Entry 9E6Q (electron microscopy, 1.95 A resolution); this record covers chains 1 and AL of the 40 polymer chains in the assembly.

# Chain 1
Molecule: 23S rRNA
Source organism: Pyrobaculum calidifontis JCM 11548
Sequence (3024 nucleotides; row label = number of the first residue in the row):
     1 UAGGCAAAGC CGCCCGGUGG AUGGCUCGGC UCGGGCGXCG AAGAAGGGCG UGGCAAGCUG
    61 CGAUAAGCCC GGGGUAGCXG CAGGCAGGCU UAGAACCCGG GAUCCCCGAA UGGGGCUUCC
   121 UGCCGGGGCC GAAUAGGCCC CGGCGCCCCG UAAGGGGCGG GAACGCGGGG AAAGGAAACA
   181 UCUUAGUACC CGCAGGAAGG GAAGCCAACA GGGACCCCCU GAGUAGGGGC GACCGAAAGG
   241 GGGAUAGCCC AAACCAAAUC CUCGCGGGAC AACCGUGGGG AGAUGUGGGG CUUGGGCCCG
   301 GGCAACCGCC GGCGGGCGGU AGCCGAAGUG GGCUGGAAUG CCCCGCCGUA GAGGGUGAUA
   361 GCCCCGUAGG CGAAACCGCC CGUGGCGGAG UCCCGGGGUC CCGGAGUACC UCGGCUUAGU
   421 UUUGCCGGGG GAACGCGCCG GCCACUGGCC GGCAAGGCUA AGCACGUCCC GAGUCCGAUA
   481 GCGCACUAGU ACCGUGAGGG AAAGCUGAAA AGAACCCCGG AAGGGGGGUG AAAAGAGCCU
   541 GAAACCGGGC GGCUACAGUG GGGCAGGCCC GAAAGGAUGC CCCCUCCCGA AGGAAACCCC
   601 GGUGACGGGG GAGUACGAGG GAGGGGGUCC AGGGUCUGCC CUUACGUCUA GAAACACGGG
   661 CCGGGGAGUU CACGGCCGUG GCGAGCCUAA GGGGUUCAAC CCCGGAGGCG UAGGGAAACC
   721 GACAGCCCGC AGCGGGGCAA CCCGCGAGGG GCGGGGUCUU AAAGGGCCCG UAGUCACGGC
   781 CGUGAGACCA GAAACCGGGC GAUCUAGCCC UGGGCAGGGU GAAGCGGGGC GAAAGCCCCG
   841 UGGAGGCCCG AAGGGGUUCU GAUGUGCAAA UCGUUCCCAU GACCUGGGGC UAGGGGCAAA
   901 AGACCAAUCA AGCCCGGUGA UAGCUGGUUC CCCCCGAAGC GGGUCUCAGC CCGGCCUCCC
   961 CGGAGGCGGC CGGCGGGGUA GAGUACUGAU CGGGGGUGCG GGAGCCGAAA GGCUCCGGCC
  1021 CCCGGUCAAA CUCCGAACCU GCCAGCGCCG UAGAAGGGGG GAGGCGGGGG CGGUGGGGUA
  1081 AGCCUCCGCU CCGAGACGGG AACAACCGAG ACCGGGGUUA AGGCCCCCAA GUGCGGGCUU
  1141 AGUGUCAAUC UAAAAGGGCG UCCCCCGCCC AAGACAGCGG GGCCGUGGGC CUAACAGCAG
  1201 CCAUCGGCUA AGCAACGCGU AACAGCGGAC CCGCCGAGGC GGGGGGCCCC GAAGAUGUAC
  1261 AGGGACUAAG CCCGCCGCCG AGACCCCGGC CCGCGGGCCG UUGGCCCGCG UGGGGUAGGG
  1321 GGGCGCGGCC GUGGGGCAGA AGCCGGGCCG UGAGGUCCGG UGGACCCGCG GCCGACGAAG
  1381 AUCCCGGCGG UAGUAGCAGC GAAGAGGGGU GAGAAGCCCC UCCGCCGGAA AGGACCAGGG
  1441 UUUCCUGGCA ACUUCAAUAG GCCAGGAGUU AGCCGGUCCU AAGGCGGGGC CUAAUAGGCA
  1501 CCCGCCGAAA GGGAAACGGG UUAAUAUUCC CGUGCCGCGG GGGUAGGUUC UGCGGCAACG
  1561 CAGGCCCCGU CCCCGACGCC UCGGGAUAGG GCGGGCGGGA CUGCCGUCCC GCUUAACCGU
  1621 CGAAGGCCGG GGAGUGCCGU AAUGGCGAGA ACCGGCCGAA GGCGGGAAUA GCCGGGGGUU
  1681 UCCCCGGUCC GCCCGACUCC UGGGGCCCGU GAAAAGGGGA CGGGGAACGA GCCCCCGCGC
  1741 CCGUACCGAG AACCGACGCA GGUGCUCCUG GGUGAGAAGC CCAAGGCGGC UCGGGUGACC
  1801 CCGGGCCAGG GAACUCGGCA AAUUGGCCCC GUAACUUCGG GAGAAGGGGU GCCUGCGGUC
  1861 UUGGGGUAUA CCCCCGGGAC CGCAGGUCGC AGUGGCAAGG GGGACCUGAC UGUUUAACAA
  1921 AAACAUAGGU CCCCGCGAGC CCGUAAGGGU GUGUACGGGG GCUGAAUCCU GGCCACUGGC
  1981 GGUACGUGAX CCCCGGGUAC AACCGGGCGA XGCGCXGCUG AAGGCCGGGG GUAACUCUGA
  2041 CCCUCUUAAG GUAGCXAAXU GCCUUGCCGG GUAAGUUCCG GCGUGCAUGA AUGGAUCAAC
  2101 GAGGUCCCCA CUGUCCCGGC CCGGGGCCCG GCGAACCCAC CUCCAGGUGC ACAGUCCUGG
  2161 GACCCCCGAC GGGGCGAGAA GUCCCUAUGG AGCUUCACAG CAGCCUGUCG UUGCGGGGGG
  2221 GCGGGGGGUG CAGAGCGUAG GUGGGAGCGA UGAAACGGGG UCUCCGGGCC CCGUGGAUGC
  2281 GACCCUGGAA CACCACCCAC UCUCCGCCCC UCCGCUUACC CGCCGCAAGG CGGGGACAGC
  2341 GGCAGGCGGG CUGUUCGGCU GGGGCGGCAC ACCCCUGAAA AGAUAUCGGG GGUGCCCAAA
  2401 GCUCGGCUCA GGCGGGUCAG AAAUCCGCCG UAGAGUGUAA GGGCAAAAGC CGGGCUGACU
  2461 GGGCCCUUGA ACGCAAGGGG CCCAGGCGGG AAACCGGGGC CUAGAGAACG CUCGUGCCCC
  2521 CACCAGUGGG GGCCGGGCAU GACAGAAAAG UUACCCUAGG AAUAACCGGC UCGUCGCGGG
  2581 UGAGAGUCCC CAUCGACCCC GCGGUUUGGU ACCCAGACGU CGUCUCUUCC CAUCCUGGCG
  2641 GUGCAGCAGC CGCCAAGGGU GGGGCUGCCC GCCCAUUAAA GGGGAACGUG XGAUGGGUUC
  2701 AGACCGUCGC GAGACAGGUC GGUCUCUACC UGUCGGGGGC GCUGGCCGCC UGAGGGGAAG
  2761 GUGCCCUCAG UACGAGAGGA ACGGGGCGCC GCGGCCUCUA GUGUACCGGU UGUCCGGCAG
  2821 GGCACUGCCG GGCAGCCACG CCGUGGGGGA UAACCGCUGA AAGCAUCUAA GCGGGAAGCC
  2881 CUCCCCGAGA CGAGGCGGCC GUUGCCCUGG GGGCAACCCC GGGGCACGAG GGCUCCXGUA
  2941 GAAGACGGGG UUGAUGGGGG GGCGGUGUAA CCCCCGAGGG UUUCCCGAGG GGAGAGCCGG
  3001 CCCCUCCCAA UCGCCCGAGC GUXC
Disordered / not traced: 996-1019, 1178-1233, 2032-2040, 2218-2310
Modified / non-standard residues: 5MC (5-methylcytidine-5'-monophosphate) at position 38, B8T (4-methyl, cytidine-5'-monophosphate) at position 79, OMC (o2'-methylycytidine-5'-monophosphate) at position 492, OMC (o2'-methylycytidine-5'-monophosphate) at position 493, OMC (o2'-methylycytidine-5'-monophosphate) at position 673, OMC (o2'-methylycytidine-5'-monophosphate) at position 872, OMU (o2'-methyluridine 5'-monophosphate) at position 875, OMG (o2'-methylguanosine-5'-monophosphate) at position 902, OMU (o2'-methyluridine 5'-monophosphate) at position 908, OMC (o2'-methylycytidine-5'-monophosphate) at position 1816, PSU (pseudouridine-5'-monophosphate) at position 1911, OMG (o2'-methylguanosine-5'-monophosphate) at position 1947, OMG (o2'-methylguanosine-5'-monophosphate) at position 1949, OMG (o2'-methylguanosine-5'-monophosphate) at position 1957, OMG (o2'-methylguanosine-5'-monophosphate) at position 1971, OMC (o2'-methylycytidine-5'-monophosphate) at position 1976, PSU (pseudouridine-5'-monophosphate) at position 1987, A2M (2'-O-methyladenosine 5'-(dihydrogen phosphate)) at position 1990, A2M (2'-O-methyladenosine 5'-(dihydrogen phosphate)) at position 2011, 4AC (N(4)-acetylcytidine-5'-monophosphate) at position 2016, OMG (o2'-methylguanosine-5'-monophosphate) at position 2017, OMC (o2'-methylycytidine-5'-monophosphate) at position 2018, PSU (pseudouridine-5'-monophosphate) at position 2044, 5MC (5-methylcytidine-5'-monophosphate) at position 2056, A2M (2'-O-methyladenosine 5'-(dihydrogen phosphate)) at position 2059, OMG (o2'-methylguanosine-5'-monophosphate) at position 2066, OMG (o2'-methylguanosine-5'-monophosphate) at position 2071, OMU (o2'-methyluridine 5'-monophosphate) at position 2077, OMU (o2'-methyluridine 5'-monophosphate) at position 2088, OMG (o2'-methylguanosine-5'-monophosphate) at position 2103, OMG (o2'-methylguanosine-5'-monophosphate) at position 2104, OMC (o2'-methylycytidine-5'-monophosphate) at position 2115, OMC (o2'-methylycytidine-5'-monophosphate) at position 2116, OMC (o2'-methylycytidine-5'-monophosphate) at position 2143, OMU (o2'-methyluridine 5'-monophosphate) at position 2155, OMG (o2'-methylguanosine-5'-monophosphate) at position 2176, OMG (o2'-methylguanosine-5'-monophosphate) at position 2362, OMG (o2'-methylguanosine-5'-monophosphate) at position 2366, OMG (o2'-methylguanosine-5'-monophosphate) at position 2388, OMU (o2'-methyluridine 5'-monophosphate) at position 2408, OMG (o2'-methylguanosine-5'-monophosphate) at position 2537, OMC (o2'-methylycytidine-5'-monophosphate) at position 2538, OMC (o2'-methylycytidine-5'-monophosphate) at position 2555, PSU (pseudouridine-5'-monophosphate) at position 2571, OMU (o2'-methyluridine 5'-monophosphate) at position 2574, OMG (o2'-methylguanosine-5'-monophosphate) at position 2601, PSU (pseudouridine-5'-monophosphate) at position 2607, OMG (o2'-methylguanosine-5'-monophosphate) at position 2608, PSU (pseudouridine-5'-monophosphate) at position 2610, OMU (o2'-methyluridine 5'-monophosphate) at position 2623, OMC (o2'-methylycytidine-5'-monophosphate) at position 2624, PSU (pseudouridine-5'-monophosphate) at position 2625, OMU (o2'-methyluridine 5'-monophosphate) at position 2628, OMU (o2'-methyluridine 5'-monophosphate) at position 2666, OMG (o2'-methylguanosine-5'-monophosphate) at position 2667, A2M (2'-O-methyladenosine 5'-(dihydrogen phosphate)) at position 2691, UR3 (3-methyluridine-5'-monophoshate) at position 2698, OMC (o2'-methylycytidine-5'-monophosphate) at position 2704, OMU (o2'-methyluridine 5'-monophosphate) at position 2707, OMC (o2'-methylycytidine-5'-monophosphate) at position 2720, OMU (o2'-methyluridine 5'-monophosphate) at position 2851, OMC (o2'-methylycytidine-5'-monophosphate) at position 2884, OMC (o2'-methylycytidine-5'-monophosphate) at position 2885, B8T (4-methyl, cytidine-5'-monophosphate) at position 2937, G7M (N7-methyl-guanosine-5'-monophosphate) at position 3023
Bound ions: Mg2+ site 1: A7, A8; Mg2+ site 2 near G24 (its only coordinating residue here); Mg2+ site 3 near U111 (its only coordinating residue here); Mg2+ site 4 near A173 (its only coordinating residue here); Mg2+ site 5: A173, U2354; Mg2+ site 6: A178, C179; Mg2+ site 7: C179, G2190; Mg2+ site 8 near G186 (its only coordinating residue here); Mg2+ site 9 near A198 (its only coordinating residue here); Mg2+ site 10 near G199 (its only coordinating residue here); Mg2+ site 11: G223, G235 (shared with 1 residue of chain AH); Mg2+ site 12 near U286 (its only coordinating residue here); 119 more Mg2+ sites not listed
Ligand contacts:
  - spermine (SPM), molecule 1: G24, G336, A337, A358, C505, U506, G507, A508, A531, C539, C1337, G1363, A1364
  - spermine (SPM), molecule 2: A41, G43, U111, G112, C144, G145, C146, G155, G156, G157, C158
  - spermine (SPM), molecule 3: U121, G122, C123, C138, C139, C140, C1740, C1741
  - spermine (SPM), molecule 4: G167, G168, G169, G170, G186, C415
  - spermine (SPM), molecule 5: A177, A178, C179, C230, G231, U2188, A2508, C2509, A2546
  - spermine (SPM), molecule 6: C182, U183, U184, A185, G186, G227, G228, U416, U417, G419, U420
  - spermine (SPM), molecule 7: G200, G201, A202, A454, A455, G456, G457, C458, U459
  - spermine (SPM), molecule 8: G226, G227, G228, C230, U420, U422, A2522
  - spermine (SPM), molecule 9: G351, A352, G353, G354, G355, U356, A360, G361
  - spermine (SPM), molecule 10: G413, G414, C2201, C2343, A2344
  - spermine (SPM), molecule 11: G494, U495, G496, U803, A906, A907, C1754, G1755
  - spermine (SPM), molecule 12: C515, C516, C517, C518, G519, G523, G524, G525, G526, G527
  - spermine (SPM), molecule 13: G589, A590, A591, G592, G593, G613, U614, A615, C616, G617
  - spermine (SPM), molecule 14: U642, U643, A1096, C1097, G1098, A1102, C1103, A1104, C2156, C2157
  - spermine (SPM), molecule 15: A644, C645, A654, C655, A656, C657, G658, G659, A2177, G2178, A2179, A2180, G2616, A2617
  - spermine (SPM), molecule 16: A650, G1068, G1069, G1070, C1083, C1084, C2612
  - spermine (SPM), molecule 17: G715, A716, G766, A2508, C2509, C2534
  - spermine (SPM), molecule 18: C781, G782, C951, A1062, G1063, G1064, G1319
  - spermine (SPM), molecule 19: G791, G916, G917, U918, G919, A920
  - spermine (SPM), molecule 20: C808, C809, C810, U811, G812, G813, U885, G886, G887, G888, G889
  - spermine (SPM), molecule 21: C849, G1825, G1826, C1827, G1843, A1844, A1898, G1899
  - spermine (SPM), molecule 22: G854, G855, G856, G1750, G1761, G1762, U1763, C1765
  - spermine (SPM), molecule 23: G856, U857, U858, C859, U871, G873, U874, A1916, A1917
  - spermine (SPM), molecule 24: U857, U858, A1920, A1921, OMG_2103, OMG_2104, U2105, G2721, G2722
  - spermine (SPM), molecule 25: G866, C867, A868, U1453, U1454, C1757
  - spermine (SPM), molecule 26: C934, C935, G936, U1316, A1317, G1318, G1319, G1320, G1321
  - spermine (SPM), molecule 27: U979, A980, G981, A982, A1029, U1032, C1034, G1035, G2377, A2378, A2379
  - spermine (SPM), molecule 28: G1123, C1124, C1125, C1126, C1127, U1145, A1259, C1260, A1261, G1262, G1263, G1264, A1265
  - spermine (SPM), molecule 29: U1394, A1395, C1800, G2125, G2126, C2127, C2128, C2167, G2168, A2169, C2170, A2728
  - spermine (SPM), molecule 30: A1398, G1793, G1795, U1796, G1797, G2124, G2125, G2126
  - spermine (SPM), molecule 31: G1399, C1400, A1402, A1403, A1430, G1750, C1787, G1789, C1790
  - spermine (SPM), molecule 32: G1428, G1770, G1771, G1772, U1773, G1774
  - spermine (SPM), molecule 33: U1492, A1493, G2203, G2341, G2342
  - spermine (SPM), molecule 34: A1588, G1589, U1614, A1615, C1663, G1664, G1665, G1666
  - spermine (SPM), molecule 35: U1710, G1711, A1712, A1713
  - spermine (SPM), molecule 36: C1806, C1807, U2802, G2803, C2829, G2830, G2831, G2832
  - spermine (SPM), molecule 37: U1850, G1851, C1852, A1884, G1885, G1886, U1887, C1888, G1889, G1892
  - spermine (SPM), molecule 38: U1907, G1908, U1963, G1964, U2092, G2093, G2094, A2095, U2096, OMC_2704, C2705
  - spermine (SPM), molecule 39: A1938, G1939, C1940, G1948, OMG_1949, U1950, G1951
  - spermine (SPM), molecule 40: OMC_2115, OMC_2116, C2117, G2118
  - spermine (SPM), molecule 41: C2464, C2465, U2467, U2468, G2469, A2475, A2476, G2477, G2478, G2479, G2480
  - spermine (SPM), molecule 42: C2621, G2622, OMU_2623, A2685, G2688, U2689, G2690, A2693, U2694
  - spermine (SPM), molecule 43: G2661, G2662, A2680, G2681, G2682, G2683
  - spermine (SPM), molecule 44: G2755, G2756, G2757, A2759, C2880
  - spermine (SPM), molecule 45: G2760, G2761, U2762, G2763, C2787, G2788, C2789, G2845
  - spermine (SPM), molecule 46: A2954, U2955, G2956, G2957, G2958, G2959, G2960, C3003, C3004, U3005

# Chain AL
Name: Large ribosomal subunit protein uL15
Source organism: Pyrobaculum calidifontis JCM 11548
UniProt: A3MUZ1 (RL15_PYRCJ); residues 1-156 here = UniProt positions 1-156
Chain sequence (156 residues; each row starts with the number of its first residue):
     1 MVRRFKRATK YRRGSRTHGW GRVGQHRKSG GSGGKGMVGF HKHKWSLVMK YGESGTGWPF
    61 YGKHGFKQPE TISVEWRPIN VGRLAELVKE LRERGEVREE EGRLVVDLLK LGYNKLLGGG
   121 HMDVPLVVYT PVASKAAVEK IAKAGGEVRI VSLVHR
Disordered / not traced: 1, 154-156
Bound ions: Mg2+ site 1 near Gln25 (its only coordinating residue here); Mg2+ site 2: His41 (shared with G2545(1) of chain 1)
Ligand contacts:
  - spermine (SPM), molecule 1: His41, Lys42, Tyr61
  - spermine (SPM), molecule 2: Glu53, Thr56, Trp58, Gly62, Lys63, His64

# How chain 1 and chain AL interact
Contacting residue pairs - 180 pairs, chain 1 then chain AL:
  G175(1) - Lys35(AL)  phosphate contact
  A176(1) - Gly34(AL)  phosphate contact
  A176(1) - Lys35(AL)  hydrogen bond to the phosphate
  A176(1) - Val38(AL)  phosphate contact
  A177(1) - Gly30(AL)  base contact
  A177(1) - Gly33(AL)  base contact
  A177(1) - Gly34(AL)  base contact
  A177(1) - Val38(AL)  phosphate contact
  A177(1) - Gly39(AL)  phosphate contact
  A177(1) - His43(AL)  base contact
  U224(1) - Glu70(AL)  hydrogen bond to the sugar
  A225(1) - Lys67(AL)  salt bridge to the phosphate
  A225(1) - Glu70(AL)  sugar contact
  C230(1) - Lys63(AL)  sugar contact
  G231(1) - Tyr61(AL)  phosphate contact
  G231(1) - Gly62(AL)  hydrogen bond to the phosphate
  A232(1) - Met37(AL)  sugar contact
  A232(1) - Val38(AL)  sugar contact
  C233(1) - Gly36(AL)  phosphate contact
  C233(1) - Met37(AL)  phosphate contact
  U647(1) - Arg16(AL)  hydrogen bond to the phosphate
  U647(1) - Arg22(AL)  salt bridge to the phosphate
  C648(1) - Arg16(AL)  salt bridge to the phosphate
  C648(1) - Arg22(AL)  salt bridge to the phosphate
  U649(1) - Val23(AL)  phosphate contact
  G668(1) - Thr9(AL)  hydrogen bond to the sugar
  G668(1) - Arg13(AL)  salt bridge to the phosphate
  G668(1) - His18(AL)  stacking on the base
  G668(1) - Trp20(AL)  base contact
  G668(1) - His26(AL)  hydrogen bond to the base
  U669(1) - Arg7(AL)  salt bridge to the phosphate
  U669(1) - Thr9(AL)  hydrogen bond to the phosphate
  U670(1) - Arg7(AL)  salt bridge to the phosphate
  G678(1) - Arg3(AL)  hydrogen bond to the base
  G678(1) - Phe5(AL)  base contact
  U679(1) - Val2(AL)  hydrogen bond to the sugar
  U679(1) - Arg3(AL)  sugar contact
  G680(1) - Val2(AL)  hydrogen bond to the sugar
  A684(1) - Arg83(AL)  sugar contact
  G685(1) - Arg83(AL)  salt bridge to the phosphate
  A712(1) - Asn80(AL)  hydrogen bond to the base
  A712(1) - Leu117(AL)  base contact
  A716(1) - His64(AL)  salt bridge to the phosphate
  A716(1) - Gly65(AL)  sugar contact
  A716(1) - Phe66(AL)  hydrogen bond to the sugar
  A717(1) - Phe66(AL)  sugar contact
  A717(1) - Gln68(AL)  phosphate contact
  A718(1) - Gln68(AL)  phosphate contact
  C720(1) - Lys135(AL)  hydrogen bond to the phosphate
  G721(1) - Lys115(AL)  hydrogen bond to the base
  G721(1) - Leu117(AL)  base contact
  G721(1) - Ser134(AL)  phosphate contact
  G721(1) - Lys135(AL)  salt bridge to the phosphate
  A722(1) - Leu117(AL)  phosphate contact
  A722(1) - Gly118(AL)  hydrogen bond to the phosphate
  A722(1) - Gly119(AL)  sugar contact
  A722(1) - Ser134(AL)  hydrogen bond to the phosphate
  A722(1) - Ala136(AL)  phosphate contact
  C723(1) - Gly119(AL)  phosphate contact
  C723(1) - Gly120(AL)  phosphate contact
  A724(1) - His121(AL)  salt bridge to the phosphate
  C777(1) - Val2(AL)  base contact
  C777(1) - Arg4(AL)  sugar contact
  G778(1) - Arg3(AL)  sugar contact
  G778(1) - Arg4(AL)  sugar contact
  G778(1) - Phe5(AL)  hydrogen bond to the sugar
  G779(1) - Phe5(AL)  sugar contact
  G779(1) - Arg7(AL)  salt bridge to the phosphate
  C780(1) - Arg7(AL)  phosphate contact
  C780(1) - Ala8(AL)  hydrogen bond to the phosphate
  C781(1) - Arg12(AL)  salt bridge to the phosphate
  G782(1) - Trp20(AL)  phosphate contact
  U783(1) - Ser32(AL)  hydrogen bond to the phosphate
  U783(1) - Gly36(AL)  hydrogen bond to the phosphate
  U783(1) - Met37(AL)  sugar contact
  G784(1) - Lys35(AL)  salt bridge to the phosphate
  G784(1) - Gly36(AL)  hydrogen bond to the phosphate
  A785(1) - Lys35(AL)  salt bridge to the phosphate
  A787(1) - Lys28(AL)  salt bridge to the phosphate
  C788(1) - His26(AL)  salt bridge to the phosphate
  A922(1) - Lys28(AL)  phosphate contact
  A922(1) - Ser29(AL)  hydrogen bond to the phosphate
  G923(1) - Arg27(AL)  phosphate contact
  G923(1) - Lys28(AL)  hydrogen bond to the phosphate
  G923(1) - Ser29(AL)  phosphate contact
  G923(1) - Gly30(AL)  hydrogen bond to the phosphate
  G923(1) - Gly31(AL)  sugar contact
  C924(1) - Arg27(AL)  salt bridge to the phosphate
  U925(1) - Arg27(AL)  salt bridge to the phosphate
  G927(1) - Arg16(AL)  salt bridge to the phosphate
  U928(1) - Arg16(AL)  salt bridge to the phosphate
  U929(1) - Arg12(AL)  phosphate contact
  U929(1) - Arg13(AL)  hydrogen bond to the base
  U929(1) - Gly14(AL)  hydrogen bond to the phosphate
  U929(1) - Ser15(AL)  phosphate contact
  U929(1) - Arg16(AL)  phosphate contact
  C930(1) - Lys10(AL)  hydrogen bond to the base
  G942(1) - Ser46(AL)  base contact
  G943(1) - His43(AL)  hydrogen bond to the base
  U944(1) - Lys42(AL)  hydrogen bond to the phosphate
  U944(1) - His43(AL)  sugar contact
  C945(1) - Lys42(AL)  salt bridge to the phosphate
  G949(1) - Gly30(AL)  hydrogen bond to the sugar
  G949(1) - His43(AL)  base contact
  C950(1) - Gly30(AL)  sugar contact
  C950(1) - Gly31(AL)  sugar contact
  C950(1) - Gly33(AL)  sugar contact
  C950(1) - His43(AL)  sugar contact
  C950(1) - Lys44(AL)  sugar contact
  C951(1) - His43(AL)  sugar contact
  C951(1) - Lys44(AL)  sugar contact
  C951(1) - Ser46(AL)  hydrogen bond to the sugar
  C951(1) - Leu47(AL)  sugar contact
  C952(1) - Ser46(AL)  hydrogen bond to the sugar
  C952(1) - Leu47(AL)  phosphate contact
  C952(1) - Lys50(AL)  phosphate contact
  G953(1) - Lys50(AL)  salt bridge to the phosphate
  G1063(1) - Gly19(AL)  sugar contact
  G1063(1) - Trp20(AL)  sugar contact
  G1063(1) - Gly21(AL)  phosphate contact
  G1064(1) - Trp20(AL)  phosphate contact
  G1064(1) - Gly21(AL)  phosphate contact
  G1064(1) - Arg22(AL)  hydrogen bond to the phosphate
  G1064(1) - Val23(AL)  hydrogen bond to the phosphate
  G1064(1) - Gly24(AL)  hydrogen bond to the phosphate
  C1065(1) - Val23(AL)  phosphate contact
  U1302(1) - Arg3(AL)  hydrogen bond to the phosphate
  G1303(1) - Arg3(AL)  salt bridge to the phosphate
  A1317(1) - Thr17(AL)  phosphate contact
  A1317(1) - Gly21(AL)  sugar contact
  G1318(1) - Thr17(AL)  hydrogen bond to the phosphate
  G1318(1) - Gly19(AL)  hydrogen bond to the phosphate
  G1318(1) - Trp20(AL)  hydrogen bond to the phosphate
  G1318(1) - Gly21(AL)  hydrogen bond to the phosphate
  G1319(1) - Arg12(AL)  salt bridge to the phosphate
  G1321(1) - Tyr11(AL)  base contact
  G1322(1) - Lys6(AL)  base contact
  G1322(1) - Tyr11(AL)  hydrogen bond to the base
  G1323(1) - Lys6(AL)  hydrogen bond to the base
  G1325(1) - Lys10(AL)  hydrogen bond to the base
  C1372(1) - Arg4(AL)  salt bridge to the phosphate
  C1373(1) - Arg4(AL)  salt bridge to the phosphate
  C1376(1) - Lys10(AL)  hydrogen bond to the base
  G1377(1) - Lys10(AL)  hydrogen bond to the base
  G1377(1) - Arg13(AL)  salt bridge to the phosphate
  G2473(1) - Ser46(AL)  base contact
  C2474(1) - Met49(AL)  sugar contact
  A2475(1) - Met49(AL)  sugar contact
  A2475(1) - Ser54(AL)  phosphate contact
  A2475(1) - Gly55(AL)  hydrogen bond to the phosphate
  A2476(1) - Ser54(AL)  hydrogen bond to the phosphate
  A2476(1) - Gly55(AL)  sugar contact
  A2507(1) - His41(AL)  hydrogen bond to the base
  A2507(1) - Gly55(AL)  hydrogen bond to the sugar
  A2507(1) - Thr56(AL)  sugar contact
  A2508(1) - Thr56(AL)  sugar contact
  A2508(1) - Tyr61(AL)  sugar contact
  A2508(1) - Gly62(AL)  phosphate contact
  C2509(1) - Gly62(AL)  phosphate contact
  C2509(1) - Lys63(AL)  hydrogen bond to the phosphate
  G2510(1) - Lys63(AL)  salt bridge to the phosphate
  C2520(1) - Phe66(AL)  sugar contact
  C2520(1) - Gln68(AL)  hydrogen bond to the sugar
  C2521(1) - Gln68(AL)  phosphate contact
  C2521(1) - Ile72(AL)  phosphate contact
  A2522(1) - Pro69(AL)  base contact
  A2522(1) - Thr71(AL)  base contact
  A2522(1) - Ile72(AL)  sugar contact
  G2531(1) - Phe66(AL)  base contact
  G2532(1) - Gly65(AL)  hydrogen bond to the phosphate
  G2532(1) - Phe66(AL)  sugar contact
  C2533(1) - His64(AL)  salt bridge to the phosphate
  C2533(1) - Gly65(AL)  hydrogen bond to the phosphate
  C2534(1) - His64(AL)  phosphate contact
  A2544(1) - Trp45(AL)  hydrogen bond to the base
  A2544(1) - Met49(AL)  base contact
  G2545(1) - His41(AL)  phosphate contact
  G2545(1) - Lys42(AL)  salt bridge to the phosphate
  G2545(1) - Trp45(AL)  base contact
  A2546(1) - Lys42(AL)  salt bridge to the phosphate
Interface residues without a listed pair, chain 1 (99 interface residues in all): A208, G226, U711, U921, A1062, C1324, G1374, C2519
Interface residues without a listed pair, chain AL (77 interface residues in all): Phe60, Trp76, Arg77, Pro78, Lys140

# In short
The interface between chain 1 and chain AL involves 99 residues on one side and 77 on the other; the contacts
include 54 hydrogen bonds, 32 salt bridges and 1 aromatic stacking contact. Among the polar pairs are
G668(1)-His26(AL), G678(1)-Arg3(AL) and A712(1)-Asn80(AL).
Chain 1 is 23S rRNA and chain AL is Large ribosomal subunit protein uL15, both from Pyrobaculum calidifontis
JCM 11548; the structure, Cryo-EM structure of the Pyrobaculum calidifontis 50S ribosomal subunit in complex
with Dri, was determined by electron microscopy.
